9GE2 - chains A and R of the 5 polymer chains in the assembly; structure by electron microscopy, 2.51 A resolution.

# Chain A
Protein: Guanine nucleotide-binding protein subunit alpha-13
Source organism: Homo sapiens
UniProt: Q14344 (GNA13_HUMAN); aligned in 2 segments with insertions or deletions, so no single offset holds: 16-58 ~ UniProt 31-73; 66-230 ~ UniProt 203-377
Amino-acid sequence (230 residues; row label = number of the first residue in the row):
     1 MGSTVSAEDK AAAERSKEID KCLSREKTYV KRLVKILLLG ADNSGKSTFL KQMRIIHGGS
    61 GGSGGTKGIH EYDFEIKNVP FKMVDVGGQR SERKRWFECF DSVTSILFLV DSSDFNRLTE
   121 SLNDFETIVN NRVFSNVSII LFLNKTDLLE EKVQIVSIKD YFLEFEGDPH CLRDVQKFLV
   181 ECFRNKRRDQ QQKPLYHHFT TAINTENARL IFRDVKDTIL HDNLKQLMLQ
Not modelled in the structure: 1-4, 59-67
Differences from the reference sequence: initiating methionine (1); expression tag (2-15); engineered mutation Asp42 (Gly57 in Q14344), Asn43 (Glu58 in Q14344), Asp111 (Ser248 in Q14344), Asp114 (Glu251 in Q14344), Asp124 (Ile271 in Q14344), Ala208 (Ile355 in Q14344), Ile211 (Val358 in Q14344); linker (59-65)
UniProt features mapped onto this chain:
  - region: Lys35 to Ala41, Ser44 to Thr48 (G1 motif), Phe81 to Arg90 (G3 motif)
  - binding site (Mg(2+)): Ser47, Thr66
  - modified residue: Thr66 (Phosphothreonine)

# Chain R
Protein: Green fluorescent protein, G-protein coupled receptor 55
Source organism: Aequorea victoria
UniProt: chimeric construct of P42212, Q9Y2T6: residues -256 to -21 from P42212 (GFP_AEQVI) positions 3-238 (UniProt number = residue number + 259); residues 1-319 from Q9Y2T6 positions 1-319 (same numbers)
Amino-acid sequence (650 residues; numbered -280 to 369; the number before each row is that of its first residue; numbers below 1 keep their minus sign (Met-280 is residue -280)):
  -280 MKTIIALSYI FCLVFADYKD DDDKKGEELF TGVVPILVEL DGDVNGHKFS VSGEGEGDAT
  -220 YGKLTLKFIC TTGKLPVPWP TLVTTLTYGV QCFSRYPDHM KRHDFFKSAM PEGYVQERTI
  -160 SFKDDGNYKT RAEVKFEGDT LVNRIELKGI DFKEDGNILG HKLEYNYNSH NVYITADKQK
  -100 NGIKANFKIR HNIEDGSVQL ADHYQQNTPI GDGPVLLPDN HYLSTQSALS KDPNEKRDHM
   -40 VLLEFVTAAG ITHGMDELYK AAGSGEFLEV LFQGPGAGSD SMSQQNTSGD CLFDGVNELM
    20 KTLQFAVHIP TFVLGLLLNL LAIHGFSTFL KNRWPDYAAT SIYMINLAVF DLLLVLSLPF
    80 KMVLSQVQSP FPSLCTLVEC LYFVSMYGSV FTICFISMDR FLAIRYPLLV SHLRSPRKIF
   140 GICCTIWVLV WTGSIPIYSF HGKVEKYMCF HNMSDDTWSA KVFFPLEVFG FLLPMGIMGF
   200 CCSRSIHILL GRRDHTQDWV QQKACIYSIA ASLAVFVVSF LPVHLGFFLQ FLVRNSFIVE
   260 CRAKQSISFF LQLSMCFSNV NCCLDVFCYY FVIKEFRMNI RAHRPSRVQL VLQDTTISRG
   320 AGSGAGSAWS HPQFEKGGGS GGGSGGSAWS HPQFEKGAGS HHHHHHHHHH
Not modelled in the structure: -280 to 8, 300-369
Differences from the reference sequence: initiating methionine (-280); expression tag (-279 to -257, 320-369); engineered mutation Leu-195 (Phe64 in P42212), Thr-194 (Ser65 in P42212), Arg-179 (Gln80 in P42212), Ser-160 (Phe99 in P42212), Thr-106 (Met153 in P42212), Ala-96 (Val163 in P42212); linker (-20 to 0)
UniProt features mapped onto this chain:
  - modified residue: Tyr-193 (Z: -2,3-didehydrotyrosine)
  - glycosylation (N-linked (GlcNAc...) asparagine): Asn5, Asn171
Disulfides: Cys94-Cys168
Covalent attachments: N-acetylglucosamine (NAG) linked to Asn171
Ligand contacts: A1IKH (3-[4-(2,3-dimethylphenyl)piperazin-1-yl]carbonyl-N,N-dimethyl-4-pyrrolidin-1-yl-benzenesulfonamide): Glu98, Phe102, Val103, Tyr106, Ser153, Ile156, Tyr157, His160, Phe169, His170, Met172, Thr176, Trp177, Phe182, Leu185, Phe246, Leu270, Met274
Reported in the primary citation:
  - binding site for A1IKH: Glu98, Phe102, Tyr106, Ile156, Tyr157, Phe169, Met172, Thr176, Trp177, Phe182, Leu185, Phe246, Leu270, Met274
  - mutagenesis - G152W (34-fold), R253A: increased signaling in response to A1IKH
  - conformationally variable residues (side-chain flip): Thr176
  - mutagenesis - N171A, N171Q (32-fold), T176A (2-fold): decreased signaling in response to A1IKH
  - post-translational modification sites: Asn171
  - binding site for cholesterol: Phe110, Leu148, Val149, Ile156, Lys180, Pro184, Leu185
  - mutagenesis - G152F: unchanged signaling in response to A1IKH
  - contacts within the chain: Tyr62-Arg119 (water-mediated contact), Ser116-Arg119 (water-mediated contact), Arg119-Ser204 (water-mediated contact), Arg119-Ser227 (water-mediated contact), Arg119-Ser231 (water-mediated contact), Arg119-Tyr288 (water-mediated contact)
  - mutagenesis - R253A: decreased signaling
  - mutagenesis - N171A, N171Q: decreased signaling (constitutive receptor activity)

# Chain A / chain R interface
Contacting residue pairs (64):
  Lys31(A) - Ser130(R)
  Lys31(A) - His131(R)  hydrogen bond (side chain-backbone)
  Arg32(A) - His131(R)  hydrogen bond
  Lys77(A) - Leu127(R)
  Arg184(A) - Thr215(R)
  Arg184(A) - Gln216(R)
  Arg184(A) - Asp217(R)  salt bridge
  Arg187(A) - Asp217(R)  salt bridge
  Gln190(A) - Gln220(R)
  Gln191(A) - Gln220(R)  hydrogen bond (backbone-side chain)
  Gln192(A) - Gln220(R)
  Pro194(A) - Asp217(R)
  Leu195(A) - Thr215(R)  hydrogen bond (backbone-side chain)
  Leu195(A) - Asp217(R)  hydrogen bond (backbone-side chain)
  Tyr196(A) - His214(R)
  Tyr196(A) - Thr215(R)
  His197(A) - Gln216(R)  hydrogen bond
  Phe212(A) - Leu127(R)  hydrophobic
  Arg213(A) - Asp213(R)
  Arg213(A) - His214(R)
  Lys216(A) - Leu127(R)
  Asp217(A) - Arg211(R)  salt bridge
  Asp217(A) - His214(R)  salt bridge
  Asp217(A) - Thr215(R)
  Ile219(A) - Pro126(R)
  Ile219(A) - Leu127(R)  hydrophobic
  Ile219(A) - Ser130(R)
  Leu220(A) - Ile123(R)
  Leu220(A) - Pro126(R)  hydrophobic
  Leu220(A) - Arg211(R)
  His221(A) - Gln221(R)
  Asn223(A) - Ala122(R)
  Asn223(A) - Pro126(R)  hydrogen bond (side chain-backbone)
  Asn223(A) - Val129(R)
  Asn223(A) - Ser130(R)
  Leu224(A) - Ile123(R)  hydrophobic
  Leu224(A) - Leu208(R)  hydrophobic
  Leu224(A) - Gln221(R)
  Lys225(A) - Tyr56(R)
  Lys225(A) - Gln221(R)
  Gln226(A) - Asp55(R)
  Gln226(A) - Tyr56(R)
  Gln226(A) - Thr59(R)  hydrogen bond (backbone-side chain)
  Leu227(A) - Thr59(R)
  Leu227(A) - Tyr62(R)
  Leu227(A) - Asp118(R)
  Leu227(A) - Arg119(R)
  Leu227(A) - Ala122(R)  hydrophobic
  Leu227(A) - Arg133(R)
  Met228(A) - Phe48(R)  hydrophobic
  Met228(A) - Tyr56(R)  hydrophobic
  Met228(A) - Thr59(R)
  Met228(A) - Ile292(R)
  Leu229(A) - Arg119(R)
  Leu229(A) - Cys224(R)  hydrophobic
  Leu229(A) - Ser227(R)  hydrogen bond (backbone-side chain)
  Leu229(A) - Ile228(R)  hydrophobic
  Gln230(A) - Gln220(R)
  Gln230(A) - Ala223(R)
  Gln230(A) - Cys224(R)
  Gln230(A) - Val291(R)
  Gln230(A) - Ile292(R)
  Gln230(A) - Lys293(R)  hydrogen bond (backbone-backbone)
  Gln230(A) - Glu294(R)
Other interface residues (no listed pair), chain A (31 interface residues in all): Val79, Val180, Glu181, Lys193
Other interface residues (no listed pair), chain R (35 interface residues in all): Phe45, Ser60, Tyr125
The authors on this interface:
  - interface residues, chain R: Phe45(R), Phe48(R), Tyr56(R), Thr59(R), Ser60(R), Arg119(R), Asp217(R), Ile292(R), Lys293(R), Glu294(R)

# In short
31 residues of chain A and 35 residues of chain R are in contact; the contacts include 10 hydrogen bonds and 4
salt bridges. Among the polar pairs are Arg184(A)-Asp217(R), Arg187(A)-Asp217(R) and Asp217(A)-Arg211(R). From
the paper: a binding site for A1IKH at Glu98(R), Phe102(R) and Tyr106(R) among others; N171A, N171Q and T176A
of chain R reduce signaling in response to A1IKH; 6 substitutions were tested in all.
Chain A is Guanine nucleotide-binding protein subunit alpha-13 (Homo sapiens) and chain R is Green fluorescent
protein, G-protein coupled receptor 55 (Aequorea victoria); the structure, Structure of GPR55 in complex with
G13 and synthetic agonist ML184, was determined by electron microscopy together with 9GE3 from the same study.
